8WIQ - chains O and S of the 24 polymer chains in the assembly; structure by electron microscopy, 2.19 A resolution.

== Chain O (and S) ==
Name: Native peptide, Ferritin heavy chain
Organism: Homo sapiens
Notes: chain S of this document is another copy of the same molecule, construct and numbering; everything in this record applies to it too
UniProtKB: P02794 (FRIH_HUMAN); numbering as in UniProt (aligned over 1-183)
Amino-acid sequence (206 residues; each row starts with the number of its first residue; numbers below 1 keep their minus sign (Asp-22 is residue -22)):
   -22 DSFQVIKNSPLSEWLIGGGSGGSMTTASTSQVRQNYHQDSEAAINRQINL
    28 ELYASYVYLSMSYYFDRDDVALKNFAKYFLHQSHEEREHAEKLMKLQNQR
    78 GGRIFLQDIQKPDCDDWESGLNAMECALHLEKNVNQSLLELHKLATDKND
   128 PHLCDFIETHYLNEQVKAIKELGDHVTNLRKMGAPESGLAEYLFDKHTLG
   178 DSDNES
Unresolved in the structure: -6 to 5, 178-183
Sequence notes: engineered mutation Gln87 (Lys in P02794)

== How chain O and chain S interact ==
Contacting residue pairs - 12 pairs, chain O then chain S:
  Lys109(O) with Gln8(S); Val9(S); Arg10(S); Gln11(S)
  Asn112(O) with Gln11(S), hydrogen bond
  Gln113(O) with Gln11(S)
  His119(O) with Pro128(S)
  Glu135(O) with Asp132(S)
  Asn140(O) with His129(S)
  Val143(O) with His129(S)
  Gly150(O) with Gln8(S)
  Thr154(O) with Gln8(S), hydrogen bond
Also at the interface, not in a pair above, chain O (16 interface residues in all): Leu105, Leu116, Leu139, Ile146, Lys147, Val153, Arg157
Also at the interface, not in a pair above, chain S (9 interface residues in all): Asn12, Asn75

== Summary ==
16 residues of chain O face 9 of chain S across their interface, with 2 hydrogen bonds. Among the polar pairs
are Asn112(O)-Gln11(S) and Thr154(O)-Gln8(S).
Chain O and chain S are both Native peptide, Ferritin heavy chain (Homo sapiens); the structure, NCOA4/FTH1
complex, was determined by electron microscopy, deposited together with 8WJF and 8WIE.
